Entry 5EMP (X-ray diffraction, 2.30 A resolution); this record covers chains A and C of the 4 polymer chains in the assembly.

[Chain A]
Protein: Glucocorticoid receptor
Source organism: Homo sapiens
UniProt: P04150 (GCR_HUMAN); residues 430-519 here correspond to UniProt positions 411-500 (UniProt number = residue number - 19)
Sequence (94 residues; numbered 426 to 519; the number before each row is that of its first residue):
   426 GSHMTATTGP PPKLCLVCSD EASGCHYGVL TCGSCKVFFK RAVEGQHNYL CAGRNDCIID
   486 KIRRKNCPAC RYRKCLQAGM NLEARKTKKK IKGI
Unresolved in the structure: 426-437, 509-519
Construct notes: expression tag (426-429)
Bound ions: Zn2+ site 1: Cys440, Cys443, Cys457, Cys460; Zn2+ site 2: Cys476, Cys482, Cys492, Cys495

[Chain C]
Molecule: 18-nt DNA strand
Sequence (18 nucleotides; numbered 1 to 18; the number before each row is that of its first residue):
     1 CCAGAACATG ATGTTCTG

[Chain A / chain C interface]
Pairs across the interface (9):
  Gly449(A) with DC2(C), phosphate contact
  Cys450(A) with DC2(C), hydrogen bond to the phosphate
  His451(A) with DC2(C), sugar contact; DA3(C), salt bridge to the phosphate
  Tyr452(A) with DA3(C), hydrogen bond to the phosphate; DG4(C), hydrogen bond to the phosphate
  Lys461(A) with DG4(C), hydrogen bond to the base
  Lys465(A) with DG4(C), salt bridge to the phosphate
  Arg466(A) with DA6(C), base contact
Also at the interface, not in a pair above, chain A (9 interface residues in all): Ser448, Val462
Also at the interface, not in a pair above, chain C (5 interface residues in all): DA5

[Overview]
The interface between chain A and chain C involves 9 residues on one side and 5 on the other; the contacts
include 4 hydrogen bonds and 2 salt bridges. Among the polar pairs are Lys461(A)-DG4(C), Cys450(A)-DC2(C) and
Tyr452(A)-DA3(C).
Here chain A is Glucocorticoid receptor (Homo sapiens) and chain C is an 18-nt DNA strand. Entry 5EMP
(Transcription factor GRDBD and mmGRE complex) was determined by X-ray diffraction.
